4DCY - chain A; structure by X-ray diffraction, 2.00 A resolution.

# Chain A
Molecule: Nickel-binding periplasmic protein
From: Escherichia coli
UniProtKB: P33590 (NIKA_ECOLI); residues 1-502 here correspond to UniProt positions 23-524 (UniProt number = residue number + 22)
Chain sequence (502 residues; each row starts with the number of its first residue):
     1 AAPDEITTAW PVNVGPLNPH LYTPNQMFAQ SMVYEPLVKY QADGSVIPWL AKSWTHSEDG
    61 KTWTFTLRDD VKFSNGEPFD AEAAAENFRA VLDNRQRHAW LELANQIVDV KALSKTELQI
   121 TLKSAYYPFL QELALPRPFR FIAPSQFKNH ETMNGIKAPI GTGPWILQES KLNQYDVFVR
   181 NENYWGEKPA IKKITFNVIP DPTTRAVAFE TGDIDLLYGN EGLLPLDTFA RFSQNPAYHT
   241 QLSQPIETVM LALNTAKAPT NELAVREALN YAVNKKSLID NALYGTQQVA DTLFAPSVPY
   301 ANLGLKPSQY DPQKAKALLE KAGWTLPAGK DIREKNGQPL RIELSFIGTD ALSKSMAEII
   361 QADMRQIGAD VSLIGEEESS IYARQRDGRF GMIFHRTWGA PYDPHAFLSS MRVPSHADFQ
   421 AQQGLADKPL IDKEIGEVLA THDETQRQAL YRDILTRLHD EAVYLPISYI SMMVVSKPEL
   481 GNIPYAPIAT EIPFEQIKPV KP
Unresolved in the structure: 1-2, 501-502
Ligand contacts: L2M ({(R)-N-[(1S,2S)-2-{methyl[(pyridin-2-yl-kappaN)methyl]amino-kappaN}cyclohexyl]-N-[(pyridin-2-yl-kappaN)methyl]glycinato-kappa~2~N,O}iron(2+)): Tyr22, Thr23, Met27, Trp100, Arg137, Trp398, Tyr402, His416, Thr490

# In short
Bound to chain A: compound L2M.
Chain A is Nickel-binding periplasmic protein (Escherichia coli); the structure, X-ray structure of NikA in
complex with Fe(1S,2S)-N,N-kappa-Bis(2-pyridylmethyl)-N-carboxymethyl-N-kappa-methyl-1,2-cyclohexanediamine,
was determined by X-ray diffraction together with 4DCX from the same study.
